PDB entry 3GTK | X-ray diffraction, 3.80 A resolution | chains A and H of the 13 polymer chains in the assembly

# Chain A
Protein: DNA-directed RNA polymerase II subunit RPB1
Source organism: Saccharomyces cerevisiae
Notes: EC 2.7.7.6; fragment: DNA-directed RNA polymerase II largest subunit
UniProt: P04050 (RPB1_YEAST); residue numbers follow UniProt; this construct covers 1-1733
Chain sequence (1733 residues; row label = number of the first residue in the row):
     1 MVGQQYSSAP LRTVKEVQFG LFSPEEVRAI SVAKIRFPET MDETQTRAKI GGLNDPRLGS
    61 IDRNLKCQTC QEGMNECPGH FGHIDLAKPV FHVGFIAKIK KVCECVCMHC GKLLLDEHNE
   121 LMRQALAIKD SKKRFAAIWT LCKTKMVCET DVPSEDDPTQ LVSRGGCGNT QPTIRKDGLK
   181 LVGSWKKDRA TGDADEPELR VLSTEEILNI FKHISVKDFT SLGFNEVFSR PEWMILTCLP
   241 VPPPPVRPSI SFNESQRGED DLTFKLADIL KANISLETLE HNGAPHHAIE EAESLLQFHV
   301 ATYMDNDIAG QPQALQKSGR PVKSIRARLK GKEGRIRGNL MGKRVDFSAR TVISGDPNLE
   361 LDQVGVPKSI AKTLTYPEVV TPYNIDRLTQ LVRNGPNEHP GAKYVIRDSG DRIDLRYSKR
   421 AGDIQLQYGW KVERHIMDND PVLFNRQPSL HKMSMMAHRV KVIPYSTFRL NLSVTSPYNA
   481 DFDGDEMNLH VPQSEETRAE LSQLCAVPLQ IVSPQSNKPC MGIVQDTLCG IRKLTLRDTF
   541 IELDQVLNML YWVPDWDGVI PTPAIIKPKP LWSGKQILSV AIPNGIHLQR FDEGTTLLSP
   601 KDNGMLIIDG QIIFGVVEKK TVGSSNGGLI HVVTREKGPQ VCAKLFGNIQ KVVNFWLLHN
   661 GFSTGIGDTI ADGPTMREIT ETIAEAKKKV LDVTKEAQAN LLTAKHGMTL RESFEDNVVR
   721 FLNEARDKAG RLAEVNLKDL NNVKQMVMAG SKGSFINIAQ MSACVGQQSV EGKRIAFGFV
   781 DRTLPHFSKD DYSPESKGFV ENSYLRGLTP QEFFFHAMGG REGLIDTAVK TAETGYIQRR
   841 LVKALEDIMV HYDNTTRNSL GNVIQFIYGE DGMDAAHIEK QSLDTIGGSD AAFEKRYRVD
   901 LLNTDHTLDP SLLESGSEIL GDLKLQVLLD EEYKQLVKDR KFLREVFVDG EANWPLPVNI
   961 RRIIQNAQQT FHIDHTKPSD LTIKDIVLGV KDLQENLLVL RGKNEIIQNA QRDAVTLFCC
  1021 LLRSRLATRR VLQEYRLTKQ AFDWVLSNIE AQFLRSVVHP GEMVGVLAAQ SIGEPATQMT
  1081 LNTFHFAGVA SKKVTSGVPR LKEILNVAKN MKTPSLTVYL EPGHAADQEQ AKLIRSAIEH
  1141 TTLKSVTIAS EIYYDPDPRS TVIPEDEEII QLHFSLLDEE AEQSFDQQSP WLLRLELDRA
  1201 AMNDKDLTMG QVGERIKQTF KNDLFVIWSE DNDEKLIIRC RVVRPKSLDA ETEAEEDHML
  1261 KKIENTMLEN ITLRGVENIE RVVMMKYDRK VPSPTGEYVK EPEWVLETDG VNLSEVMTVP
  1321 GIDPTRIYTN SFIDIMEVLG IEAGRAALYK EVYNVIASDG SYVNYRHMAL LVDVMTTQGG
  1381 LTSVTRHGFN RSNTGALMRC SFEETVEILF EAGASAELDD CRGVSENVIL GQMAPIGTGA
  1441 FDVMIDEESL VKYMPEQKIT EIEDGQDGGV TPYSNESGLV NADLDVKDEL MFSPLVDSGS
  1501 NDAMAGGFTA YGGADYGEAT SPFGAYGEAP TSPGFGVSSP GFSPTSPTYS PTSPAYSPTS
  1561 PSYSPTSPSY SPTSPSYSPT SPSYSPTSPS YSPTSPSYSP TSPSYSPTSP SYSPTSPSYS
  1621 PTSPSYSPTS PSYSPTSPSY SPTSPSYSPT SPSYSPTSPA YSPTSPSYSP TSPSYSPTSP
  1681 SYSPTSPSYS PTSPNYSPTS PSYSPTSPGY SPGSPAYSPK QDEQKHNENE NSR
Not modelled in the structure: 1-2, 1180-1186, 1452-1733
Ion coordination: Zn2+ site 1: C67, C70, C77, H80; Zn2+ site 2 near C107 (its only coordinating residue here)
Reported in the primary citation:
  - binding site for the 18-nt DNA/RNA hybrid strand: K752, L824 to T827

# Chain H
Protein: DNA-directed RNA polymerases I, II, and III subunit RPABC3
Source organism: Saccharomyces cerevisiae
Notes: fragment: DNA-directed RNA polymerases I, II, and III 14.5 kDa polypeptide
UniProt: P20436 (RPAB3_YEAST); residues 1-146 here = UniProt positions 1-146
Chain sequence (146 residues; each row starts with the number of its first residue):
     1 MSNTLFDDIF QVSEVDPGRY NKVCRIEAAS TTQDQCKLTL DINVELFPVA AQDSLTVTIA
    61 SSLNLEDTPA NDSSATRSWR PPQAGDRSLA DDYDYVMYGT AYKFEEVSKD LIAVYYSFGG
   121 LLMRLEGNYR NLNNLKQENA YLLIRR
Not modelled in the structure: 64-73

# How chain A and chain H interact
Pairs across the interface - 49 pairs, chain A then chain H:
  R537(A) with Y20(H); V23(H); R25(H); D41(H), salt bridge; G120(H)
  D538(A) with Y20(H); N21(H), hydrogen bond (side chain-backbone); K22(H), hydrogen bond (side chain-backbone); V23(H), hydrogen bond (side chain-backbone)
  F540(A) with K22(H); N43(H); L121(H), hydrophobic
  V559(A) with T76(H); S78(H)
  I560(A) with T76(H); S78(H); W79(H)
  T562(A) with T76(H)
  P563(A) with W79(H); Y98(H)
  A564(A) with M97(H); Y98(H), hydrogen bond (backbone-backbone)
  I565(A) with N43(H); M97(H), hydrophobic
  I566(A) with W79(H); V96(H), hydrogen bond (backbone-backbone)
  K567(A) with N43(H), hydrogen bond (side chain-backbone); L46(H); F47(H); Y95(H); V96(H), hydrogen bond (backbone-backbone)
  P568(A) with D94(H)
  P570(A) with W79(H), hydrophobic
  W572(A) with W79(H), hydrophobic
  S573(A) with G119(H), hydrogen bond (side chain-backbone)
  L597(A) with Y102(H), hydrogen bond (backbone-side chain); Y115(H); L122(H)
  L598(A) with R25(H); L122(H); R124(H)
  K601(A) with R19(H)
  L606(A) with Y102(H), hydrophobic
  I613(A) with Y102(H), hydrophobic; S117(H), hydrogen bond (backbone-side chain)
  F614(A) with L122(H), hydrophobic
  L737(A) with R19(H)
  D739(A) with R19(H), salt bridge
  H975(A) with K136(H)
Also at the interface, not in a pair above, chain A (31 interface residues in all): L543, L571, K575, Q576, S599, D602, K738
Also at the interface, not in a pair above, chain H (30 interface residues in all): G18, P82, F118

# Summary
The interface between chain A and chain H involves 31 residues on one side and 30 on the other; the contacts
include 10 hydrogen bonds and 2 salt bridges. Polar pairs include R537(A)-D41(H), D739(A)-R19(H) and
D538(A)-N21(H). From the paper: a binding site for the 18-nt DNA/RNA hybrid strand at K752(A) and L824(A).
Here chain A is DNA-directed RNA polymerase II subunit RPB1 and chain H is DNA-directed RNA polymerases I, II,
and III subunit RPABC3, both from Saccharomyces cerevisiae. Entry 3GTK (Backtracked RNA polymerase II complex
with 18mer RNA) was determined by X-ray diffraction, deposited together with 3GTG, 3GTJ, 3GTL, 3GTM, 3GTO,
3GTP and 3GTQ.
